7VAJ - chains E and J of the 12 polymer chains in the assembly; structure by electron microscopy, 3.10 A resolution.

# Chain E
Protein: V-type ATP synthase beta chain
From: Thermus thermophilus HB8
UniProt: Q56404 (VATB_THET8); residues 1-478 here = UniProt positions 1-478
Chain sequence (478 residues; each row starts with the number of its first residue):
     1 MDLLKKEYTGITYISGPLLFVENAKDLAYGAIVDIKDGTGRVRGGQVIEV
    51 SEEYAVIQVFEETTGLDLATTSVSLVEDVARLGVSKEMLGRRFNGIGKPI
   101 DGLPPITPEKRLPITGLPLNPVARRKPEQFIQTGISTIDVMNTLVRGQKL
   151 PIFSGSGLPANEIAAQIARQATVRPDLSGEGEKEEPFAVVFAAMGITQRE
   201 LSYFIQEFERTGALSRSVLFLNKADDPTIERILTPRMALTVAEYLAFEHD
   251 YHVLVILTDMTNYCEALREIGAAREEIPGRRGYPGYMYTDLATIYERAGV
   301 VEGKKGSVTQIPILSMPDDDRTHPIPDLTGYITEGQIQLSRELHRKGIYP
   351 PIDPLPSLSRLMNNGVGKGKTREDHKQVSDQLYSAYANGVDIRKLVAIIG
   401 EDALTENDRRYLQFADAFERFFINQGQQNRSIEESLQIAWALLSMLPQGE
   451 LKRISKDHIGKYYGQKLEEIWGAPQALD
Disordered / not traced: 1-2, 471-478

# Chain J
Protein: V-type ATP synthase subunit E
From: Thermus thermophilus HB8
UniProt: P74901 (VATE_THET8); residue numbers follow UniProt; this construct covers 1-188
Chain sequence (188 residues; numbered 1 to 188; the number before each row is that of its first residue):
     1 MSKLEAILSQEVEAEIQALLQEAEAKAEAVKREAEEKAKALLQARERALE
    51 AQYRAALRRAESAGELLVATARTQARGEVLEEVRRRVREALEALPQKPEW
   101 PEVVRKLALEALEALPGAKALVANPEDLPHLEALARERGVELQAEPALRL
   151 GVRAVGAEGKTQVENSLLARLDRAWDALSSKVAQALWG
Disordered / not traced: 1-60, 188

# How chain E and chain J interact
Contacting residue pairs (27):
  Leu-3(E) with Arg-170(J); Arg-173(J)
  Leu-4(E) with Glu-110(J); Val-163(J), hydrophobic; Glu-164(J); Asn-165(J); Arg-173(J)
  Lys-5(E) with Val-163(J); Glu-164(J), hydrogen bond (backbone-backbone)
  Lys-6(E) with Gln-162(J); Val-163(J)
  Glu-7(E) with Arg-153(J), salt bridge; Thr-161(J); Gln-162(J), hydrogen bond
  Tyr-8(E) with Lys-160(J); Thr-161(J)
  Thr-9(E) with Gly-159(J); Lys-160(J), hydrogen bond (backbone-backbone)
  Gly-10(E) with Lys-160(J)
  Glu-22(E) with Lys-160(J), salt bridge
  Asn-23(E) with Glu-158(J), hydrogen bond
  Leu-103(E) with Thr-73(J)
  Pro-104(E) with Thr-73(J)
  Thr-107(E) with Leu-80(J); Ser-179(J)
  Pro-108(E) with Asp-176(J); Ser-180(J)
Interface residues without a listed pair, chain E (17 interface residues in all): Leu-75, Val-76, Glu-87
Interface residues without a listed pair, chain J (21 interface residues in all): Thr-70, Gly-77, Ala-114, Leu-115

# Overview
17 residues of chain E and 21 residues of chain J are in contact, with 4 hydrogen bonds and 2 salt bridges.
Polar pairs include Glu-7(E)/Arg-153(J), Glu-22(E)/Lys-160(J) and Glu-7(E)/Gln-162(J).
Here chain E is V-type ATP synthase beta chain and chain J is V-type ATP synthase subunit E, both from Thermus
thermophilus HB8. Entry 7VAJ (Nucleotide-free V1EG domain of V/A-ATPase from Thermus thermophilus, state1-2)
was determined by electron microscopy, deposited together with 7VAI, 7VAK, 7VAL, 7VAM, 7VAN, 7VAO and 11
further entries.
